PDB entry 9F3T | electron microscopy, 3.00 A resolution | chains E and F of the 7 polymer chains in the assembly

Chain E (and F):
Protein: Large T antigen
Organism: Betapolyomavirus macacae
Notes: EC 3.6.4.-; chain F of this document is another copy of the same molecule, construct and numbering; everything in this record applies to it too
UniProt: P03070 (LT_SV40); residue numbers follow UniProt; this construct covers 266-627
Amino-acid sequence (362 residues; row label = number of the first residue in the row):
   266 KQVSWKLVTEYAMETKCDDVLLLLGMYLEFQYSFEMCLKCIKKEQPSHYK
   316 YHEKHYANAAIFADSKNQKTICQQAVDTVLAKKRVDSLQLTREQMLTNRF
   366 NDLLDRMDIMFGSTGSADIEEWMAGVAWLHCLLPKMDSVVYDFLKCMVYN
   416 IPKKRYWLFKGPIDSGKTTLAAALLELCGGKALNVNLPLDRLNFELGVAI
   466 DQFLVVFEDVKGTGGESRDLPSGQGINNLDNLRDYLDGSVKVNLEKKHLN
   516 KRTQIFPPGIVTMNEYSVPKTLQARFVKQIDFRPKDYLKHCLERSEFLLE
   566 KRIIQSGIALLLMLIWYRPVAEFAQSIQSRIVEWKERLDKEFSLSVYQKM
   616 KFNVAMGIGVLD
Residues lining bound ligands: ATP (adenosine-5'-triphosphate): Leu397, Pro427, Ile428, Asp429, Ser430, Gly431, Lys432, Thr433, Thr434, Asp474, Asn529, Arg548, Pro549, Lys550, Leu553, Lys554, Leu557, Leu564
Curated features (UniProtKB/Swiss-Prot):
  - binding site (Zn(2+)): Cys302, Cys305, His313, His317
  - binding site (ATP): Gly426 to Thr433
From the paper describing this entry:
  - binding site for the 8-nt DNA strand: Lys512, His513

Interface between chain E and chain F:
Contacting residue pairs - 37 pairs, chain E then chain F:
  Asp284(E) - Arg349(F)  salt bridge
  Leu286(E) - Ala346(F)
  Leu286(E) - Arg349(F)
  Leu287(E) - Val350(F)
  Leu287(E) - Leu353(F)  hydrophobic
  Gly290(E) - Ala346(F)
  Gly290(E) - Val350(F)
  Met291(E) - Val350(F)
  Leu293(E) - Thr343(F)
  Glu294(E) - Val350(F)
  Gln310(E) - Gln354(F)  hydrogen bond
  Asp329(E) - Lys271(F)  salt bridge
  Ser330(E) - Gln339(F)  hydrogen bond (backbone-side chain)
  Lys331(E) - Gln267(F)
  Lys331(E) - Trp270(F)
  Lys331(E) - Gln339(F)
  Gln333(E) - Gln339(F)  hydrogen bond
  Ile428(E) - Arg498(F)
  Asp429(E) - Arg498(F)  salt bridge
  Ala437(E) - Val505(F)  hydrophobic
  Glu460(E) - Lys516(F)  salt bridge
  Lys512(E) - Lys511(F)  hydrogen bond (side chain-backbone)
  Lys512(E) - His513(F)
  Lys512(E) - Leu514(F)  hydrogen bond (side chain-backbone)
  His513(E) - His513(F)
  Glu561(E) - Lys419(F)  salt bridge
  Leu564(E) - Pro417(F)
  Glu565(E) - Ile416(F)
  Glu565(E) - Pro417(F)
  Glu565(E) - Lys419(F)  salt bridge
  Arg567(E) - Asn415(F)  hydrogen bond (side chain-backbone)
  Arg567(E) - Pro417(F)
  Arg567(E) - Gly503(F)  hydrogen bond (side chain-backbone)
  Arg567(E) - Ser504(F)
  Arg567(E) - Ile520(F)
  Gln570(E) - Ser504(F)  hydrogen bond (side chain-backbone)
  Gln570(E) - Val505(F)
Interface residues without a listed pair, chain E (30 interface residues in all): Leu289, Ser312, Asn332, Lys334, Ala447, Arg456, Val463
Interface residues without a listed pair, chain F (29 interface residues in all): Asp342, Leu345, Arg420, Phe459, Asn508, Lys512

Summary:
The interface between chain E and chain F involves 30 residues on one side and 29 on the other; the contacts
include 8 hydrogen bonds and 6 salt bridges. Polar pairs include Asp284(E)-Arg349(F), Asp329(E)-Lys271(F) and
Asp429(E)-Arg498(F). Chain E binds ATP. The paper reports a binding site for the 8-nt DNA strand at Lys512(E)
and His513(E).
Chain E and chain F are both Large T antigen (Betapolyomavirus macacae); the structure, Active SV40 LTAg
complex with DNA (3D variability component_000, frame_010), was determined by electron microscopy (same
publication as 9EVH, 9EVP, 9F3U, 9F5I, 9F73, 9F74 and 14 further entries).
